PDB entry 5V9T | X-ray diffraction, 3.05 A resolution | chain A

# Chain A
Molecule: Lysine-specific demethylase 5A
Organism: Homo sapiens
Notes: EC 1.14.11.-
UniProtKB: P29375 (KDM5A_HUMAN); numbering as in UniProt (aligned over 12-797)
Chain sequence (790 residues; numbered 11 to 800; the number before each row is that of its first residue):
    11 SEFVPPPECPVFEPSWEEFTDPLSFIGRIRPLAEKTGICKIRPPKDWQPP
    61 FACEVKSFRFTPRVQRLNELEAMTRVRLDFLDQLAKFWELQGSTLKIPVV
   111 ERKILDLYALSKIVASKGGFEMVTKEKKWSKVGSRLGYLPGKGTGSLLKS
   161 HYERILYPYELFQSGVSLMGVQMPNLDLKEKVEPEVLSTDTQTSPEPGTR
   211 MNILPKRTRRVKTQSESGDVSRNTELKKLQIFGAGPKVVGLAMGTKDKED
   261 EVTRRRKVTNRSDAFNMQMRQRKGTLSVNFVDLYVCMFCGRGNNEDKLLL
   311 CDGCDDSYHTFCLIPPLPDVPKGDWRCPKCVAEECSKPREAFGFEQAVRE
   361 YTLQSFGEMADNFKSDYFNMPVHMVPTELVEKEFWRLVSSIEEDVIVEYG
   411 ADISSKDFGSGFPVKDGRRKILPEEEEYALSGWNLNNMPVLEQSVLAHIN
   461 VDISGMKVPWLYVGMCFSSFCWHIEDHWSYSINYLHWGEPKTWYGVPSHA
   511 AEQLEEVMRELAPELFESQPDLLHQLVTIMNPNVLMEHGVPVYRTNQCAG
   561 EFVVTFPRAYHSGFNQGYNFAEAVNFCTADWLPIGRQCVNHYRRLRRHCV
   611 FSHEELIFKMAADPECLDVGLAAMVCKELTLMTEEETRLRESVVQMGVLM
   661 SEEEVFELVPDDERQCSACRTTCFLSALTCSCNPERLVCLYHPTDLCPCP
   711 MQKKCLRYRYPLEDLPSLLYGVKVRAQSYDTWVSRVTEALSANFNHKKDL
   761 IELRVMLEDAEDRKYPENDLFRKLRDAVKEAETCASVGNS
Not modelled in the structure: 11, 184-360, 745-764, 786-800
Differences from the reference sequence: expression tag (11, 798-800)
UniProt features mapped onto this chain:
  - zinc finger: Leu293 to Glu343 (PHD-type 1), Cys676 to Leu728 (C5HC2)
  - motif: Gly419 to Pro423 (GSGFP motif)
  - binding site (2-oxoglutarate): Tyr409, Ser491, Asn493, Lys501
  - binding site (Fe cation): His483, Glu485, His571
  - modified residue: Ser204 (Phosphoserine)
  - cross-link: Lys191 (Glycyl lysine isopeptide (Lys-Gly) (interchain with G-Cter in SUMO2))
  - natural variant: Phe477 (F477V: In NEDEHC; uncertain significance)
  - mutagenesis: Arg112 (R112E: Decreases DNA-binding), Lys152 (K152E: Abolishes DNA-binding), Ser156 (S156D: Decreases DNA-binding), Leu157 (L157E: Decreases DNA-binding), Cys626 (C626S: No effect on lysine-specific histone demethylase activity; when associated with S-636), Cys636 (C636S: No effect on lysine-specific histone demethylase activity; when associated with S-626)
Metal / ion sites: Ni2+: His483, Glu485, His571 (together with 90V); Zn2+ site 1: Cys676, Cys679, Cys699; Zn2+ site 2: Cys690, Cys692, Cys709
Small-molecule neighbours: 90V (N-{(3R)-1-[3-(propan-2-yl)-1H-pyrazole-5-carbonyl]pyrrolidin-3-yl}cyclopropanecarboxamide): Tyr409, Gly410, Ala411, Tyr472, Ser478, Phe480, His483, Glu485, Ser491, Asn493, Lys501, Trp503, His571, Asn575, Ala583, Val584, Asn585

# Summary
Bound to chain A: compound 90V. His483, Glu485 and His571 form the Ni2+ site. The Zn2+ site 1 is built by
Cys676, Cys679 and Cys699. UniProt lists 4 residues binding 2-oxoglutarate, 3 Fe cation-binding residues and 6
mutagenesis sites.
Chain A is Lysine-specific demethylase 5A (Homo sapiens); the structure, Crystal structure of selective
pyrrolidine amide KDM5a inhibitor
N-{(3R)-1-[3-(propan-2-yl)-1H-pyrazole-5-carbonyl]pyrrolidin-3-yl}cyclopropanecarboxamide (compound 48), was
determined by X-ray diffraction together with 5V9P from the same study.
